Entry 8S9X (electron microscopy, 3.44 A resolution); this record covers chains D and E of the 7 polymer chains in the assembly.

== Chain D ==
Name: Cas7-2x
Source organism: Synechocystis sp. PCC 6803
UniProt: Q6ZED3 (Q6ZED3_SYNY3); residue numbers follow UniProt; this construct covers 1-522
Chain sequence (522 residues; numbered 1 to 522; the number before each row is that of its first residue):
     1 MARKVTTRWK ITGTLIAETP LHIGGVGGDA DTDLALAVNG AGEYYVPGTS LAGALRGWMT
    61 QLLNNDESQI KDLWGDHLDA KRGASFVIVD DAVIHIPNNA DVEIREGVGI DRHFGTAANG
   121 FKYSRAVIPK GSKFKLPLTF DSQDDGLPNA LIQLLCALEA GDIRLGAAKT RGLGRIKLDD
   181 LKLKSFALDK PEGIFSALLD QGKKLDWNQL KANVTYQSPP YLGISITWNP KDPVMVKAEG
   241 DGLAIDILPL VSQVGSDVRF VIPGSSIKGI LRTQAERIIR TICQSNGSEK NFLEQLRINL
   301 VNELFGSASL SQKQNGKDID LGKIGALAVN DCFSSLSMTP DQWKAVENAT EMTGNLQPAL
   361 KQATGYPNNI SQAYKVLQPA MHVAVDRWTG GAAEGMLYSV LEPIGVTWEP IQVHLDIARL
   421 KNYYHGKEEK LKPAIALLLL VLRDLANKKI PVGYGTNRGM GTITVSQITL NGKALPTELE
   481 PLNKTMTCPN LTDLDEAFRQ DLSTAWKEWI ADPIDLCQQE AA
Unresolved in the structure: 314-318, 520-522
Reported in the primary citation:
  - mutagenesis - D29A/D31A/D33A, D241A/D246A: abolished catalytic activity

== Chain E ==
Name: TIGR03986 family CRISPR-associated RAMP protein
Source organism: Synechocystis sp. PCC 6803
UniProt: Q6ZED5 (Q6ZED5_SYNY3); residue numbers follow UniProt; this construct covers 1-795
Chain sequence (795 residues; each row starts with the number of its first residue):
     1 MTVGTLGVVG SAKNLKLQLS FINTRQQYVQ ITLFERNSFK VAEEEFSTEL VEIIKTALPT
    61 LKNKKVEFEE DGDQIKQIRE KGQAWVGAAE QIAPYVLPSG NITETPRNVN ASNFHNPYNF
   121 VPALPRDGIT GDLGDCAPAG HSYYHGDKYS GRIAVKLTTV TPLLIPDASK EEINNNHKTY
   181 PVRIGKDGKP YLPPTSIKGM LRSAYEAVTN SRLAVFEDHD SRLAYRMPAT MGLQMVPARI
   241 EGDNIVLYPG TSRIGNNGRP ANNDPMYAAW LPYYQNRIAY DGSRDYQMAE HGDHVRFWAE
   301 RYTRGNFCYW RVRQIARHNQ NLGNRPERGR NYGQHHSTGV IEQFEGFVYK TNKNIGNKHD
   361 ERVFIIDRES IEIPLSRDLR RKWRELITSY QEIHKKEVDR GDTGPSAVNG AVWSRQIIAD
   421 ESERNLSDGT LCYAHVKKED GQYKILNLYP VMITRGLYEI APVDLLDETL KPATDKKQLS
   481 PADRVFGWVN QRGNGCYKGQ LRIHSVTCQH DDAIDDFGNQ NFSVPLAILG QPKPEQARFY
   541 CADDRKGIPL EDGYDRDDGY SDSEQGLRGR KVYPHHKGLP NGYWSNPTED RSQQAIQGHY
   601 QEYRRPKKDG LEQRDDQNRS VKGWVKPLTE FTFEIDVTNL SEVELGALLW LLTLPDLHFH
   661 RLGGGKPLGF GSVRLDIDPD KTDLRNGAGW RDYYGSLLET SQPDFTTLIS QWINAFQTAV
   721 KEEYGSSSFD QVTFIKASGQ SLQGFHDNAS IHYPRSTPEP KPDGEAFKWF VANEKGRRLA
   781 LPALEKSQSF PIKPS
Unresolved in the structure: 1-111, 281-286

== Chain D / chain E interface ==
Residue-residue contacts (123; chain D residue first):
  Arg112(D) - His141(E)
  Arg112(D) - Ser142(E)  hydrogen bond (backbone-side chain)
  His113(D) - Pro138(E)
  His113(D) - Ala139(E)
  His113(D) - Gly140(E)
  His113(D) - His141(E)  hydrogen bond (backbone-backbone)
  His113(D) - Ser142(E)  hydrogen bond (backbone-side chain)
  Phe114(D) - Pro138(E)  hydrophobic
  Phe114(D) - His141(E)
  Phe114(D) - Tyr497(E)
  Phe114(D) - Lys498(E)  hydrogen bond (backbone-backbone)
  Gly115(D) - Lys498(E)
  Thr116(D) - Cys496(E)
  Thr116(D) - Tyr497(E)
  Thr116(D) - Lys498(E)
  Asn119(D) - Asn494(E)
  Pro230(D) - Lys186(E)  hydrogen bond (backbone-side chain)
  Asp232(D) - His504(E)
  Asp232(D) - Ser505(E)  hydrogen bond (side chain-backbone)
  Pro233(D) - Tyr191(E)
  Gln274(D) - Tyr694(E)
  Arg277(D) - His141(E)
  Arg277(D) - Ser142(E)
  Arg277(D) - Tyr144(E)
  Ile278(D) - Tyr694(E)  hydrophobic
  Arg280(D) - Ser142(E)  hydrogen bond (side chain-backbone)
  Arg280(D) - Tyr143(E)
  Thr281(D) - Tyr143(E)
  Thr281(D) - Tyr144(E)  hydrogen bond (side chain-backbone)
  Thr281(D) - Arg691(E)
  Ile282(D) - Arg691(E)
  Gln284(D) - Tyr143(E)
  Gln284(D) - Tyr144(E)  hydrogen bond (side chain-backbone)
  Gln284(D) - Gly146(E)  hydrogen bond (side chain-backbone)
  Gln284(D) - Arg691(E)
  Ser285(D) - Tyr143(E)
  Asn286(D) - Tyr143(E)
  Met352(D) - Ser169(E)
  Thr353(D) - Glu171(E)
  Gln357(D) - Ser169(E)  hydrogen bond (side chain-backbone)
  Tyr374(D) - Ser169(E)
  Tyr374(D) - Lys170(E)
  Lys375(D) - Lys186(E)
  Gln378(D) - Asp167(E)
  Gln378(D) - Arg183(E)  hydrogen bond
  Gln378(D) - Ile184(E)  hydrogen bond (side chain-backbone)
  Pro379(D) - Asp167(E)
  Pro379(D) - Ser169(E)  hydrogen bond (backbone-side chain)
  Ala380(D) - Arg183(E)
  His382(D) - Thr195(E)
  Ala384(D) - Val215(E)  hydrophobic
  Val385(D) - Val215(E)
  Asp386(D) - Val215(E)
  Asp386(D) - Phe216(E)
  Asp386(D) - Glu217(E)  hydrogen bond (side chain-backbone)
  Asp386(D) - His219(E)  salt bridge
  Arg387(D) - Arg202(E)
  Arg387(D) - Glu206(E)  salt bridge
  Arg387(D) - Leu213(E)
  Arg387(D) - Val215(E)  hydrogen bond (backbone-backbone)
  Arg387(D) - Gly569(E)
  Arg387(D) - Arg570(E)
  Arg387(D) - Lys571(E)  hydrogen bond (backbone-backbone)
  Trp388(D) - Phe120(E)
  Trp388(D) - Leu213(E)  hydrophobic
  Trp388(D) - Phe216(E)  hydrophobic
  Trp388(D) - Leu466(E)  hydrophobic
  Trp388(D) - Tyr540(E)
  Trp388(D) - Leu567(E)
  Trp388(D) - Gly569(E)
  Trp388(D) - Lys571(E)
  Thr389(D) - His219(E)
  Thr389(D) - Pro532(E)
  Thr389(D) - Lys571(E)  hydrogen bond (backbone-side chain)
  Thr389(D) - Tyr573(E)
  Gly390(D) - Pro532(E)
  Ala393(D) - Val215(E)  hydrophobic
  Ala393(D) - Glu217(E)
  Glu394(D) - Glu217(E)  hydrogen bond (backbone-side chain)
  Met396(D) - Gln491(E)
  Glu402(D) - Arg183(E)  salt bridge
  Glu402(D) - Tyr191(E)
  Ile404(D) - Lys186(E)
  Ala436(D) - Leu697(E)
  Leu439(D) - Leu697(E)  hydrophobic
  Leu440(D) - Tyr694(E)
  Leu440(D) - Leu697(E)  hydrophobic
  Arg443(D) - Tyr693(E)  hydrogen bond
  Arg443(D) - Ser696(E)  hydrogen bond (side chain-backbone)
  Arg443(D) - Leu697(E)  hydrogen bond (side chain-backbone)
  Asp444(D) - Tyr693(E)  hydrogen bond
  Asp444(D) - Tyr694(E)  hydrogen bond
  Asn447(D) - Arg152(E)  hydrogen bond (backbone-side chain)
  Lys448(D) - Arg152(E)
  Lys448(D) - Arg502(E)
  Lys448(D) - Ser505(E)  hydrogen bond
  Lys448(D) - Glu634(E)  salt bridge
  Lys449(D) - Arg152(E)
  Lys449(D) - Trp690(E)
  Thr456(D) - Lys498(E)
  Thr456(D) - Arg502(E)
  Asn457(D) - Lys198(E)  hydrogen bond (backbone-side chain)
  Asn457(D) - Lys498(E)
  Asn457(D) - Gly499(E)  hydrogen bond (side chain-backbone)
  Asn457(D) - Leu501(E)  hydrogen bond (side chain-backbone)
  Asn457(D) - Arg502(E)
  Arg458(D) - Thr195(E)
  Arg458(D) - Lys198(E)
  Gly459(D) - Pro194(E)
  Thr462(D) - Arg502(E)  hydrogen bond
  Thr462(D) - His504(E)
  Asn490(D) - Glu699(E)  hydrogen bond
  Arg499(D) - Leu697(E)
  Arg499(D) - Leu698(E)
  Gln500(D) - Leu698(E)
  Ser503(D) - Ser696(E)  hydrogen bond
  Ser503(D) - Leu697(E)  hydrogen bond (side chain-backbone)
  Ser503(D) - Leu698(E)  hydrogen bond (side chain-backbone)
  Trp506(D) - Tyr694(E)  hydrogen bond (side chain-backbone)
  Trp506(D) - Gly695(E)
  Lys507(D) - Gly695(E)
  Lys507(D) - Ser696(E)
  Ile510(D) - Gly695(E)
Other interface residues (no listed pair), chain D (68 interface residues in all): Gly287, Ser288, Met381, Ala392, Gly405, Pro451, Thr492, Glu496, Leu502
Other interface residues (no listed pair), chain E (68 interface residues in all): His145, Ala168, Ile173, Gly185, Ala214, Asp218, Lys476, Gln500, Ile503, Val506, Pro534, Gly687

== In short ==
The chain D/chain E interface involves 68 residues from each chain; the contacts include 35 hydrogen bonds and
4 salt bridges. Among the polar pairs are Asp386(D)-His219(E), Arg387(D)-Glu206(E) and Glu402(D)-Arg183(E).
The paper reports that D29A/D31A/D33A and D241A/D246A of chain D abolish catalytic activity.
Here chain D is Cas7-2x and chain E is TIGR03986 family CRISPR-associated RAMP protein, both from
Synechocystis sp. PCC 6803. Entry 8S9X (CRISPR-Cas type III-D effector complex bound to self-target RNA in a
post-cleavage state) was determined by electron microscopy (same publication as 8S9T, 8S9U and 8S9V).
